PDB entry 8C82 | electron microscopy, 3.40 A resolution | chains E and G of the 8 polymer chains in the assembly

Chain E:
Name: Protein ORM1
Organism: Saccharomyces cerevisiae
UniProtKB: P53224 (ORM1_YEAST); numbering as in UniProt (aligned over 1-222)
Amino-acid sequence (222 residues; numbered 1 to 222; the number before each row is that of its first residue):
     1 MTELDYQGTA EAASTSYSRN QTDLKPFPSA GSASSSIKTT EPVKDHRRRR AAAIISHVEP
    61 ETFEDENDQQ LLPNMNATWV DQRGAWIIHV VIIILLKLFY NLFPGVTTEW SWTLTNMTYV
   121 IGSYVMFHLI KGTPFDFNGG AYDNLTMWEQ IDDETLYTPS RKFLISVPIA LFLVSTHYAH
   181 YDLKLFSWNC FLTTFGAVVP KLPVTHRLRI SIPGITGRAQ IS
Disordered / not traced: 1-38, 222
Construct notes: engineered mutation Ala-51 (Ser in P53224), Ala-52 (Ser in P53224), Ala-53 (Ser in P53224)
Residues lining bound ligands:
  - Q7G (2-{[(4-O-alpha-D-glucopyranosyl-alpha-D-glucopyranosyl)oxy]methyl}-4-{[(3beta,9beta,14beta,17beta,25R)-spirost-5-en-3-yl]oxy}butyl 4-O-alpha-D-glucopyranosyl-alpha-D-glucopyranoside): Val-125, Ile-130, Lys-131, Asp-143, Asn-144, Gln-220
  - Z8A (N-[(2S,3S,4R)-1,3,4-trihydroxyoctadecan-2-yl]hexacosanamide): Met-75, Asn-76, Trp-79, Ile-88, His-89, Ile-92, Tyr-100, Leu-114, Met-117, Thr-118, Tyr-119, Ile-121, Gly-122, Val-125, Met-126, Ile-130, Pro-134, Met-147
UniProt features mapped onto this chain:
  - modified residue (Phosphoserine): Ser-29, Ser-32, Ser-56
  - mutagenesis: Ser-29 (S29A: Induces dysregulation of sphingolipid synthesis; when associated with 32-A--A-36 and 51-A--A-53), Ser-32 to Ser-36 (Induces dysregulation of sphingolipid synthesis; when associated with A-29 and 51-A--A-53)

Chain G:
Name: Serine palmitoyltransferase 2
Organism: Saccharomyces cerevisiae
Notes: EC 2.3.1.50
UniProtKB: P40970 (LCB2_YEAST); residue numbers follow UniProt; this construct covers 1-561
Amino-acid sequence (561 residues; each row starts with the number of its first residue):
     1 MSTPANYTRV PLCEPEELPD DIQKENEYGT LDSPGHLYQV KSRHGKPLPE PVVDTPPYYI
    61 SLLTYLNYLI LIILGHVHDF LGMTFQKNKH LDLLEHDGLA PWFSNFESFY VRRIKMRIDD
   121 CFSRPTTGVP GRFIRCIDRI SHNINEYFTY SGAVYPCMNL SSYNYLGFAQ SKGQCTDAAL
   181 ESVDKYSIQS GGPRAQIGTT DLHIKAEKLV ARFIGKEDAL VFSMGYGTNA NLFNAFLDKK
   241 CLVISDELNH TSIRTGVRLS GAAVRTFKHG DMVGLEKLIR EQIVLGQPKT NRPWKKILIC
   301 AEGLFSMEGT LCNLPKLVEL KKKYKCYLFI DEAHSIGAMG PTGRGVCEIF GVDPKDVDIL
   361 MGTFTKSFGA AGGYIAADQW IIDRLRLDLT TVSYSESMPA PVLAQTISSL QTISGEICPG
   421 QGTERLQRIA FNSRYLRLAL QRLGFIVYGV ADSPVIPLLL YCPSKMPAFS RMMLQRRIAV
   481 VVVAYPATPL IESRVRFCMS ASLTKEDIDY LLRHVSEVGD KLNLKSNSGK SSYDGKRQRW
   541 DIEEVIRRTP EDCKDDKYFV N
Disordered / not traced: 1-7
Glycans and other covalent adducts: pyridoxal phosphate (PLP) linked to Lys-366
Residues lining bound ligands:
  - pyridoxal phosphate (PLP): Met-224, Gly-225, Tyr-226, Asn-229, His-250, Ser-252, Glu-302, Asp-331, Ala-333, His-334, Thr-363, Thr-365
  - Q7G (2-{[(4-O-alpha-D-glucopyranosyl-alpha-D-glucopyranosyl)oxy]methyl}-4-{[(3beta,9beta,14beta,17beta,25R)-spirost-5-en-3-yl]oxy}butyl 4-O-alpha-D-glucopyranosyl-alpha-D-glucopyranoside): His-76, Val-77, Phe-80, Met-83, Thr-84, Lys-87, Asn-105, Phe-106
  - Z8A (N-[(2S,3S,4R)-1,3,4-trihydroxyoctadecan-2-yl]hexacosanamide): Tyr-65, Leu-69, Ile-72, Ile-73, His-76, Tyr-110, Tyr-485, Leu-490
UniProt features mapped onto this chain:
  - modified residue: Lys-366 (N6-(pyridoxal phosphate)lysine)
  - mutagenesis: His-334 (H334F: Loss of activity. No effect on interaction with LCB1), Lys-366 (K366T: Loss of activity. No effect on interaction with LCB1)
Reported in the primary citation:
  - binding site for pyridoxal phosphate: Lys-366
  - catalytic residues: Lys-366 (citing earlier work)
  - binding site for Z8A: Tyr-110, Tyr-485
  - mutagenesis - Y485S: increased catalytic activity
  - mutagenesis - Y485S: unchanged growth
  - mutagenesis - Y110S: abolished growth
  - mutagenesis - Y110S: decreased catalytic activity

How chain E and chain G interact:
Pairs across the interface (30; chain E residue first):
  Phe-63(E) with Lys-239(G)
  Asn-67(E) with Ala-262(G); Ala-263(G); Val-264(G)
  Gln-70(E) with Val-264(G); Thr-266(G)
  Leu-71(E) with Arg-254(G); Arg-258(G); Val-264(G), hydrophobic
  Leu-72(E) with Arg-254(G)
  Met-75(E) with Tyr-485(G), hydrophobic; Pro-486(G); Thr-488(G)
  Arg-83(E) with Pro-56(G), hydrogen bond (side chain-backbone); Pro-57(G); Tyr-58(G); Tyr-65(G), hydrogen bond (backbone-side chain)
  Gly-84(E) with Tyr-65(G)
  Ala-85(E) with Tyr-65(G)
  Ile-88(E) with Tyr-65(G), hydrophobic; Leu-66(G), hydrophobic
  Thr-133(E) with Phe-106(G)
  Pro-134(E) with Phe-106(G); Glu-107(G)
  Phe-135(E) with Glu-107(G); Tyr-110(G), hydrophobic; Tyr-485(G); Pro-486(G), hydrophobic
  Asp-136(E) with Glu-107(G)
  Asn-138(E) with Arg-258(G)
Interface residues without a listed pair, chain E (22 interface residues in all): Pro-73, Asn-76, Trp-79, Val-91, Ile-92, Lys-131, Gly-132
Interface residues without a listed pair, chain G (27 interface residues in all): Thr-55, Leu-62, Leu-69, Glu-247, Gly-261, Arg-265, Pro-288, Pro-489, Leu-490

Summary:
22 residues of chain E face 27 of chain G across their interface; the contacts include 2 hydrogen bonds. Polar
contacts include Arg-83(E)/Pro-56(G) and Arg-83(E)/Tyr-65(G). Compound Z8A and compound Q7G are bound between
chain E and chain G. The paper reports the catalytic residue Lys-366(G); Y485S of chain G increases catalytic
activity.
Chain E is Protein ORM1 and chain G is Serine palmitoyltransferase 2, both from Saccharomyces cerevisiae; the
structure, Cryo-EM structure of the yeast SPT-Orm1-Dimer complex, was determined by electron microscopy,
deposited together with 8C80 and 8C81.
